PDB entry 1P3G | X-ray diffraction, 2.70 A resolution | chains J and E of the 10 polymer chains in the assembly

# Chain J
Molecule: Palindromic 146bp Human Alpha-Satellite DNA fragment
Source organism: Homo sapiens
Sequence (146 nucleotides; row label = number of the first residue in the row):
   147 ATCAATATCC ACCTGCAGAT TCTACCAAAA GTGTATTTGG AAACTGCTCC ATCAAAAGGC
   207 ATGTTCAGCG GAATTCCGCT GAACATGCCT TTTGATGGAG CAGTTTCCAA ATACACTTTT
   267 GGTAGAATCT GCAGGTGGAT ATTGAT

# Chain E
Protein: Histone H3
Source organism: Xenopus laevis
UniProt: Q7ZT64 (Q7ZT64_9ZZZZ); residues 601-735 here correspond to UniProt positions 2-136 (UniProt number = residue number - 599)
Amino-acid sequence (135 residues; numbered 601 to 735; the number before each row is that of its first residue):
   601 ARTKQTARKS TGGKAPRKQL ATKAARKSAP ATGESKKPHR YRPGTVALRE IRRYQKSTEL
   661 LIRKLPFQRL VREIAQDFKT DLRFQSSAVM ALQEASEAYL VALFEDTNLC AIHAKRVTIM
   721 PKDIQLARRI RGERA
Not modelled in the structure: 601-637
Sequence notes: conflict Glu-634 (Gly35 in Q7ZT64), Ser-635 (Val36 in Q7ZT64), Ala-702 (Gly103 in Q7ZT64)

# How chain J and chain E interact
Pairs across the interface - 23 pairs, chain J then chain E:
  DC196(J) / Arg-683(E)  phosphate contact
  DC196(J) / Phe-684(E)  sugar contact
  DC196(J) / Gln-685(E)  phosphate contact
  DC196(J) / Ser-686(E)  hydrogen bond to the phosphate
  DA197(J) / Arg-672(E)  salt bridge to the phosphate
  DA197(J) / Arg-683(E)  phosphate contact
  DA197(J) / Phe-684(E)  hydrogen bond to the phosphate
  DA207(J) / Arg-663(E)  salt bridge to the phosphate
  DG214(J) / Pro-643(E)  phosphate contact
  DC215(J) / Arg-642(E)  salt bridge to the phosphate
  DC215(J) / Pro-643(E)  sugar contact
  DG216(J) / Val-717(E)  sugar contact
  DG216(J) / Thr-718(E)  hydrogen bond to the phosphate
  DG217(J) / Arg-716(E)  phosphate contact
  DG217(J) / Val-717(E)  hydrogen bond to the phosphate
  DG217(J) / Thr-718(E)  hydrogen bond to the phosphate
  DA218(J) / Arg-716(E)  phosphate contact
  DT289(J) / Tyr-641(E)  phosphate contact
  DT289(J) / Thr-645(E)  phosphate contact
  DG290(J) / Arg-640(E)  sugar contact
  DG290(J) / Tyr-641(E)  phosphate contact
  DG290(J) / Arg-642(E)  hydrogen bond to the phosphate
  DG290(J) / Thr-645(E)  hydrogen bond to the phosphate
Also at the interface, not in a pair above, chain J (12 interface residues in all): DC206, DA291
Also at the interface, not in a pair above, chain E (17 interface residues in all): Leu-682, Lys-715, Met-720

# Summary
Chain J and chain E form an interface of 12 and 17 residues respectively; the contacts include 7 hydrogen
bonds and 3 salt bridges. Among the polar pairs are DC196(J)/Ser-686(E), DA197(J)/Phe-684(E) and
DG216(J)/Thr-718(E).
Chain J is Palindromic 146bp Human Alpha-Satellite DNA fragment (Homo sapiens) and chain E is Histone H3
(Xenopus laevis); the structure, Crystallographic Studies of Nucleosome Core Particles containing Histone
'Sin' Mutants, was determined by X-ray diffraction together with 1P34, 1P3A, 1P3B, 1P3F, 1P3I, 1P3K and 4
further entries from the same study.
